PDB entry 7AJQ | electron microscopy, 4.00 A resolution | chains E and F of the 7 polymer chains in the assembly

# Chain E
Name: Biopolymer transport protein ExbB
Source organism: Serratia marcescens
UniProt: A0A542C9I8 (A0A542C9I8_SERMA); residues 1-281 here correspond to UniProt positions 45-325 (UniProt number = residue number + 44)
Amino-acid sequence (281 residues; row label = number of the first residue in the row):
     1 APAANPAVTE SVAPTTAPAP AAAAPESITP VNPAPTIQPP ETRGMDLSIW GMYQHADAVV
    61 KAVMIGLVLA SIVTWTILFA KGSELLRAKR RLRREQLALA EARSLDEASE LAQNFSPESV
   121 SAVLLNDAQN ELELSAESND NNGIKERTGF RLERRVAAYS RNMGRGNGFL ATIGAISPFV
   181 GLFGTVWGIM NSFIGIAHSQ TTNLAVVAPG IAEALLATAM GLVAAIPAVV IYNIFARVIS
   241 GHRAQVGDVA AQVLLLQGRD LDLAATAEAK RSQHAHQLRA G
Not modelled in the structure: 1-45

# Chain F
Name: Biopolymer transport protein ExbD
Source organism: Serratia marcescens
UniProt: V5YUQ0 (V5YUQ0_SERMA); residues 1-140 here = UniProt positions 1-140
Amino-acid sequence (146 residues; each row starts with the number of its first residue):
     1 MAMRLNEDLD DSGELHEINV TPFIDVMLVL LIIFMVAAPL ATVDIRVDLP ASSAKPQPRP
    61 EKPVFLSVKA DKQLYVGDQP VNADQLTSVL DQRTQANKET TIFFQADKSV DYETLMSVMD
   121 TLRKAGYLKV GLVGMEGAAK HHHHHH
Not modelled in the structure: 1-17, 41-146
Differences from the reference sequence: expression tag (141-146)

# Interface between chain E and chain F
Contacting residue pairs (9):
  F179(E) - N19(F)
  L182(E) - P22(F)  hydrophobic
  L182(E) - D25(F)
  I189(E) - V29(F)  hydrophobic
  F193(E) - I32(F)  hydrophobic
  T202(E) - L40(F)
  L204(E) - L40(F)
  I211(E) - I33(F)  hydrophobic
  L215(E) - V26(F)  hydrophobic
Interface residues without a listed pair, chain E (9 interface residues in all): A175
Interface residues without a listed pair, chain F (9 interface residues in all): T21
Interface features reported in the paper:
  - interface residues, chain F: D25(F)

# Summary
Chain E and chain F each contribute 9 residues to their interface. The paper reports the interface residue
D25(F).
Here chain E is Biopolymer transport protein ExbB and chain F is Biopolymer transport protein ExbD, both from
Serratia marcescens. Entry 7AJQ (cryo-EM structure of ExbBD from Serratia Marcescens) was determined by
electron microscopy, deposited together with 6YE4.
